Entry 9GB0 (electron microscopy, 3.23 A resolution); this record covers chains B and X of the 25 polymer chains in the assembly.

== Chain B ==
Protein: gp49 - Major capsid protein
Organism: Clostridioides difficile
UniProt: A0A031WA69 (A0A031WA69_CLODI); residues -55 to 289 here correspond to UniProt positions 1-345 (UniProt number = residue number + 56)
Amino-acid sequence (345 residues; numbered -55 to 289; the number before each row is that of its first residue; numbers below 1 keep their minus sign (Met-55 is residue -55)):
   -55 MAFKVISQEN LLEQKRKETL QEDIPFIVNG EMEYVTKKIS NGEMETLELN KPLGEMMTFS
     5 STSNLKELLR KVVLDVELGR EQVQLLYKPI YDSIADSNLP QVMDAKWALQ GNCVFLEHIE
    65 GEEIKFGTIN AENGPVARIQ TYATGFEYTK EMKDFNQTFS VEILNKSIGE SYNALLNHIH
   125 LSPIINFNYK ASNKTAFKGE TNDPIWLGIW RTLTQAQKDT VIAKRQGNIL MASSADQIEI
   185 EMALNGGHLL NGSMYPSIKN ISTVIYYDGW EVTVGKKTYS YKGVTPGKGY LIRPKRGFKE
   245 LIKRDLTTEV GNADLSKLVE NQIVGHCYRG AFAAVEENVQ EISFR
Not modelled in the structure: -55 to 12, 144, 288-289

== Chain X ==
Protein: gp48 - Minor capsid protein
Organism: Clostridioides difficile
UniProt: A0A031WAQ9 (A0A031WAQ9_CLODI); numbering as in UniProt (aligned over 1-127)
Amino-acid sequence (127 residues; numbered 1 to 127; the number before each row is that of its first residue):
     1 MAFKGQPTPS TITQITRAKI SDGKSVRVIL SEGESTKTQQ FYLINGFFGV AMQDGEKGDE
    61 VTLQIEQAEY ETDNIVTSEA FEAGKLIYWD NTAKKFTTTS ASNRLVGRVT DGKDSNNVIW
   121 FILLPQQ
Not modelled in the structure: 1-2

== Interface between chain B and chain X ==
Pairs across the interface - 7 pairs, chain B then chain X:
  Val20(B) - Thr8(X)
  Glu21(B) - Pro7(X)
  Gly23(B) - Phe3(X)
  Glu25(B) - Phe3(X)
  Glu91(B) - Lys19(X)
  Thr217(B) - Gln14(X)
  Gly219(B) - Arg17(X)
Also at the interface, not in a pair above, chain B (10 interface residues in all): Val218, Lys220, Gln266
Also at the interface, not in a pair above, chain X (8 interface residues in all): Thr16, Asp22

== In short ==
The interface between chain B and chain X involves 10 residues on one side and 8 on the other.
Chain B is gp49 - Major capsid protein and chain X is gp48 - Minor capsid protein, both from Clostridioides
difficile; the structure, Extended phiCD508 portal adjacent capsid, was determined by electron microscopy
together with 9G8S, 9GB1, 9GB2, 9GB5 and 9GB7 from the same study.
